3SAH - chain A; structure by X-ray diffraction, 2.65 A resolution.

Chain A:
Protein: Exosome component 10
From: Homo sapiens
Notes: EC 3.1.13.-
UniProtKB: Q01780 (EXOSX_HUMAN); numbering as in UniProt (aligned over 180-606)
Amino-acid sequence (428 residues; each row starts with the number of its first residue):
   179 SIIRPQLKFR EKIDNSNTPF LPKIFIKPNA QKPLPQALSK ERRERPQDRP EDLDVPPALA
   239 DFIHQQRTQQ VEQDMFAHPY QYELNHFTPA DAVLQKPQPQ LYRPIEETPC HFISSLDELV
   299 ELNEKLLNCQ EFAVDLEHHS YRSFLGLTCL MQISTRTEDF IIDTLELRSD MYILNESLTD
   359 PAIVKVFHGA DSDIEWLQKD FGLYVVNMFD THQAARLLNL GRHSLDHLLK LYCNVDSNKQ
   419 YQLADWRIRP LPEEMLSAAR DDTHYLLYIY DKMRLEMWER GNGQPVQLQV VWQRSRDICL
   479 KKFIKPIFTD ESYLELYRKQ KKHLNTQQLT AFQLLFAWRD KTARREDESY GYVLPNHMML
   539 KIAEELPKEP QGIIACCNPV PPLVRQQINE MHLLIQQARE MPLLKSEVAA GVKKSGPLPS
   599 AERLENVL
Not modelled in the structure: 222-250, 398-400, 588-606
Construct notes: expression tag (179); engineered mutation A436 (Tyr in Q01780)
Ion coordination: yttrium (III) ion site 1: E315, D440; yttrium (III) ion site 2: D488, E489
Curated features (UniProtKB/Swiss-Prot):
  - binding site (Mg(2+)): D313, E315, D371, D440
  - site: K583 (Not ubiquitinated)
  - cross-link: K583 (Glycyl lysine isopeptide (Lys-Gly) (interchain with G-Cter in SUMO1))
What the authors report for this chain:
  - catalytic residues: D313, E315, D371, D440
  - mutagenesis - Y436A: abolished catalytic activity on AU-rich substrate
  - mutagenesis - Y436A: decreased catalytic activity on generic RNA
  - mutagenesis - D313N, E315Q, D371N: abolished catalytic activity
  - mutagenesis - H316A: decreased catalytic activity
  - mutagenesis - D404A: increased catalytic activity

In short:
D488 and E489 form the yttrium (III) ion site 2. E315 and D440 coordinate yttrium (III) ion site 1. From
UniProt: 4 Mg2+-binding residues. From the paper: catalytic residues D313, E315 and D371 among others; D313N,
E315Q and D371N abolish catalytic activity; 6 substitutions were tested in all.
Chain A is Exosome component 10 (Homo sapiens); the structure, Crystal structure of the human RRP6 catalytic
domain with Y436A mutation in the catalytic site, was determined by X-ray diffraction (same publication as
3SAF and 3SAG).
